PDB entry 6C28 | X-ray diffraction, 2.09 A resolution | chain C

== Chain C ==
Protein: Transcriptional regulator, MarR family
Source organism: Rhodopseudomonas palustris (strain ATCC BAA-98 / CGA009)
Reference sequence: Q6N8V9 (Q6N8V9_RHOPA); residues 1-183 here = UniProt positions 1-183
Chain sequence (186 residues; each row starts with the number of its first residue; numbers below 1 keep their minus sign (Ser-2 is residue -2)):
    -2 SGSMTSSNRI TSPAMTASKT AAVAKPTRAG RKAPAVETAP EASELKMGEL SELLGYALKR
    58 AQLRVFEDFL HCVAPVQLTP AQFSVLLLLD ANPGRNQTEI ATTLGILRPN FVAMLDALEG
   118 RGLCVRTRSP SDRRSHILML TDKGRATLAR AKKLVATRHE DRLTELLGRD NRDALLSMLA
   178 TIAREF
Disordered / not traced: -2 to 40, 126-133
Differences from the reference sequence: expression tag (-2 to 0)
Small-molecule neighbours: p-coumaroyl-CoA (WCA): Phe63, Phe66, Thr76, Pro77, Ala78, Gln79, Phe80, Ser81, Leu101, Gly102, Ile103, Asn107, Ala110, Met111, Val152, His156, Glu157
Reported in the primary citation:
  - binding site for p-coumaroyl-CoA: Leu47, Tyr53, Phe63, Phe66, Thr76, Pro77, Phe80, Ile103, Asn107
  - mutagenesis - F63A, T76A, I103A: decreased binding to p-coumaroyl-CoA
  - mutagenesis - T76A (Tm change 10 degC): decreased stability
  - mutagenesis - N107A: unchanged binding to p-coumaroyl-CoA

== Summary ==
Chain C binds p-coumaroyl-CoA. The paper reports a binding site for p-coumaroyl-CoA at Leu47, Tyr53 and Phe63
among others; F63A, T76A and I103A reduce binding to p-coumaroyl-CoA.
Chain C is Transcriptional regulator, MarR family (Rhodopseudomonas palustris (strain ATCC BAA-98 / CGA009));
the structure, Transcriptional repressor, CouR, bound to p-coumaroyl-CoA, was determined by X-ray diffraction,
deposited together with 6C2S and 6C9T.
